7M2U - chains 4 and 6 of the 11 polymer chains in the assembly; structure by electron microscopy, 8.20 A resolution (very low resolution: no residue pairs are listed; an interface is given only as per-side residue counts).

[Chain 4]
Name: General transcription and DNA repair factor IIH subunit TFB4
From: Saccharomyces cerevisiae (strain ATCC 204508 / S288c)
Reference sequence: Q12004 (TFB4_YEAST); residue numbers follow UniProt; this construct covers 1-338
Sequence (338 residues; row label = number of the first residue in the row):
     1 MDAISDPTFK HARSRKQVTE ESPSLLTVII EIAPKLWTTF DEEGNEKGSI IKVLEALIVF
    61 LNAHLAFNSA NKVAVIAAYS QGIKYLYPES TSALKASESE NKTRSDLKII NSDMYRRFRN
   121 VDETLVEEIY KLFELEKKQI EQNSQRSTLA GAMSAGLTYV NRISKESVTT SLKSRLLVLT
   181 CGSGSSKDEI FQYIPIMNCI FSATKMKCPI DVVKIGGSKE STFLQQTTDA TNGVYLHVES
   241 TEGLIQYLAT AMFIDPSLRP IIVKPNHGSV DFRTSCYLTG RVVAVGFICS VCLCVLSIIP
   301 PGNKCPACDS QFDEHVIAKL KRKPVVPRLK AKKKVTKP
Unresolved in the structure: 1-21, 95-112, 324-338
Metal / ion sites: Zn2+: C289, C292, C305, C308
UniProt features mapped onto this chain:
  - zinc finger: C289 to C308 (C4-type)
  - modified residue: M1 (N-acetylmethionine)

[Chain 6]
Name: General transcription and DNA repair factor IIH subunit SSL1
From: Saccharomyces cerevisiae (strain ATCC 204508 / S288c)
Reference sequence: Q04673 (SSL1_YEAST); numbering as in UniProt (aligned over 1-461)
Sequence (461 residues; numbered 1 to 461; the number before each row is that of its first residue):
     1 MAPVVISESE EDEDRVAITR RTKRQVHFDG EGDDRVDQQQ QQHSSSHRDR DKHVQRKKKK
    61 RLSNRNLQGS NGGYAWEDEI KRSWDLVKVD DEGDMASLVA SIVEARKKRT AKKNITPYQR
   121 GIIRSLILTL DCSEAMLEKD LRPNRHAMII QYAIDFVHEF FDQNPISQMG IIIMRNGLAQ
   181 LVSQVSGNPQ DHIDALKSIR KQEPKGNPSL QNALEMARGL LLPVPAHCTR EVLIVFGSLS
   241 TTDPGDIHQT IDSLVSEKIR VKVLGLSAQV AICKELCKAT NYGDESFYKI LLDETHLKEL
   301 FNEAVTPLPV NKINKGFTLV KMGFPTRIFE DTPTFCSCHS KLVYGGYFCP NCHSKVCSLP
   361 TVCPCCDLML ILSTHLARSY HHLMPLKTFA EVPTTEKFRS EDCFSCQSRF PILKNHKNGK
   421 LLTSSRYRCE DCKQEFCVDC DVFIHEILHN CPGCESKPVI T
Unresolved in the structure: 1-106, 458-461
Metal / ion sites: Zn2+ site 1: C336, C338, H339, C357; Zn2+ site 2: C349, C352, C363, C366; Zn2+ site 3: C403, C406, C437, C440; Zn2+ site 4: C429, C432, C451, C454
UniProt features mapped onto this chain:
  - zinc finger: C349 to C366 (C4-type)

[Interface between chain 4 and chain 6]
At this resolution (8 A) residue pairs are not listed: 24 residues of chain 4 and 28 of chain 6 lie at the interface.

[Summary]
24 residues of chain 4 face 28 of chain 6 across their interface. C289(4), C292(4), C305(4) and C308(4) form
the Zn2+ site. The Zn2+ site 1 is built by C336(6), C338(6), H339(6) and C357(6).
Chain 4 is General transcription and DNA repair factor IIH subunit TFB4 and chain 6 is General transcription
and DNA repair factor IIH subunit SSL1, both from Saccharomyces cerevisiae (strain ATCC 204508 / S288c); the
structure, Nucleotide Excision Repair complex TFIIH Rad4-33, was determined by electron microscopy together
with 7K01 and 7K04 from the same study.
